Entry 3BBB (X-ray diffraction, 1.30 A resolution); this record covers chains A and D of the 10 polymer chains in the assembly.

[Chain A (and D)]
Protein: Nucleoside diphosphate kinase B
Source organism: Homo sapiens
Notes: EC 2.7.4.6, 2.7.13.3; chain D of this document is another copy of the same molecule, construct and numbering; everything in this record applies to it too
UniProtKB: P22392 (NDKB_HUMAN); numbering as in UniProt (aligned over 2-152)
Sequence (151 residues; numbered 2 to 152; the number before each row is that of its first residue):
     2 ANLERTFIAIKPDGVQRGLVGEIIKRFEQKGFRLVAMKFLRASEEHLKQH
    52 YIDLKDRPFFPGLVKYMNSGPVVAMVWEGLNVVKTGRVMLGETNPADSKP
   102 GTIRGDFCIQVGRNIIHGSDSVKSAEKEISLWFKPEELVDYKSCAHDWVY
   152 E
Swiss-Prot annotation at these positions:
  - active site: His118 (Pros-phosphohistidine intermediate)
  - binding site (ATP): Lys12, Phe60, Arg88, Thr94, Arg105, Asn115
What the authors report for this chain:
  - binding site for the 2-nt DNA strand: Phe60, Val112

[How chain A and chain D interact]
Contacting residue pairs - 52 pairs, chain A then chain D:
  Val16(A) with Tyr142(D)
  Gln17(A) with Tyr142(D); Lys143(D), hydrogen bond (side chain-backbone); Ser144(D); Cys145(D), hydrogen bond (side chain-backbone)
  Gly19(A) with Glu29(D)
  Leu20(A) with Glu29(D), hydrogen bond (backbone-side chain)
  Val21(A) with Ile25(D), hydrophobic; Glu29(D), hydrogen bond (backbone-side chain)
  Gly22(A) with Gly22(D); Ile25(D); Lys26(D); Glu29(D), hydrogen bond (backbone-side chain)
  Glu23(A) with Lys26(D), salt bridge
  Ile25(A) with Gly22(D); Ile25(D), hydrophobic
  Lys26(A) with Gly22(D); Glu23(D), salt bridge
  Glu29(A) with Gly19(D); Leu20(D), hydrogen bond (side chain-backbone); Val21(D), hydrogen bond (side chain-backbone); Gly22(D), hydrogen bond (side chain-backbone)
  Leu35(A) with Phe40(D)
  Val36(A) with Phe40(D)
  Ala37(A) with Phe40(D), hydrophobic
  Met38(A) with Met38(D), hydrophobic; Lys39(D); Phe40(D), hydrogen bond (backbone-backbone); Val74(D), hydrophobic
  Lys39(A) with Met38(D)
  Phe40(A) with Leu35(D); Val36(D); Ala37(D), hydrophobic; Met38(D), hydrogen bond (backbone-backbone); Val140(D), hydrophobic; Tyr142(D)
  Arg42(A) with Asp141(D), hydrogen bond (side chain-backbone); Tyr142(D)
  Pro72(A) with Val140(D), hydrophobic; Tyr142(D), hydrophobic
  Val74(A) with Met38(D), hydrophobic
  Val140(A) with Phe40(D), hydrophobic; Pro72(D), hydrophobic
  Asp141(A) with Arg42(D), hydrogen bond (backbone-side chain)
  Tyr142(A) with Val16(D); Gln17(D); Phe40(D); Arg42(D); Pro72(D), hydrophobic
  Lys143(A) with Gln17(D), hydrogen bond (backbone-side chain)
  Ser144(A) with Gln17(D)
  Cys145(A) with Gln17(D), hydrogen bond (backbone-side chain)
Interface residues without a listed pair, chain A (27 interface residues in all): Leu41, Glu138
Interface residues without a listed pair, chain D (27 interface residues in all): Leu41, Glu138

[In short]
The chain A/chain D interface involves 27 residues from each chain, with 14 hydrogen bonds and 2 salt bridges.
Among the polar pairs are Glu23(A)-Lys26(D), Gln17(A)-Lys143(D) and Gln17(A)-Cys145(D). UniProt lists
active-site residue His118(A) and 6 ATP-binding residues on chain A. From the paper: a binding site for the
2-nt DNA strand at Phe60(A) and Val112(A).
Chain A and chain D are both Nucleoside diphosphate kinase B (Homo sapiens); the structure, Crystal structure
of the NM23-H2 transcription factor complex with dinucleotide d(AG), was determined by X-ray diffraction
together with 3BBC and 3BBF from the same study.
